PDB entry 6XKU | electron microscopy, 4.20 A resolution (low resolution: residue-level contacts below are approximate; hydrogen-bond / salt-bridge calls are withheld) | chains E and Q of the 6 polymer chains in the assembly

[Chain E]
Molecule: Ubiquinol-cytochrome c reductase iron-sulfur subunit
Source organism: Rhodobacter capsulatus (strain ATCC BAA-309 / NBRC 16581 / SB1003)
Notes: EC 7.1.1.8
Reference sequence: D5ANZ2 (UCRI_RHOCB); numbering as in UniProt (aligned over 1-191)
Amino-acid sequence (191 residues; numbered 1 to 191; the number before each row is that of its first residue):
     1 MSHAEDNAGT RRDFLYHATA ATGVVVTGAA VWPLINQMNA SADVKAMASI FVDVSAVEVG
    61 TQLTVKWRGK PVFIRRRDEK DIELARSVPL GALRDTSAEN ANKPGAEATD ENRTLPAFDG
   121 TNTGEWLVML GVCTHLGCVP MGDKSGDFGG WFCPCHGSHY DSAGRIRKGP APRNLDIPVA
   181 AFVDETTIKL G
Unresolved in the structure: 1-10
Disulfide bonds: Cys138-Cys155
Bound ions: 2Fe-2S cluster Fe: Cys133, His135, Cys153, His156
Ligand contacts: 2Fe-2S cluster (FES): Cys133, His135, Leu136, Gly137, Cys138, Cys153, Cys155, His156, Ser158
UniProt features mapped onto this chain:
  - binding site ([2Fe-2S] cluster): Cys133, His135, Cys153, His156

[Chain Q]
Molecule: Cytochrome c1
Source organism: Rhodobacter capsulatus (strain ATCC BAA-309 / NBRC 16581 / SB1003)
Reference sequence: D5ANZ4 (CY1_RHOCB); residues -20 to 258 here correspond to UniProt positions 1-279 (UniProt number = residue number + 21)
Amino-acid sequence (279 residues; row label = number of the first residue in the row; numbers below 1 keep their minus sign (Met-20 is residue -20)):
   -20 MKKLLISAVS ALVLGSGAAF ANSNVPDHAF SFEGIFGKYD QAQLRRGFQV YNEVCSACHG
    40 MKFVPIRTLA DDGGPQLDPT FVREYAAGLD TIIDKDSGEE RDRKETDMFP TRVGDGMGPD
   100 LSVMAKARAG FSGPAGSGMN QLFKGMGGPE YIYNYVIGFE ENPECAPEGI DGYYYNKTFQ
   160 IGGVPDTCKD AAGVKITHGS WARMPPPLVD DQVTYEDGTP ATVDQMAQDV SAFLMWAAEP
   220 KLVARKQMGL VAMVMLGLLS VMLYLTNKRL WAPYKGHKA
Unresolved in the structure: -20 to 4, 108-125, 258
Covalently attached groups: heme c (HEC) linked to Cys34, Cys37
Bound ions: heme c Fe: His38, Met183
Ligand contacts: heme c (HEC): Val33, His38, Gly95, Met96, Gly97, Pro98, Leu100, Met103, Arg107, Tyr130, Ile131, Tyr134, Val135, Phe158, Ala181, Arg182, Met183, Pro184, Pro186, Leu187, Val209
UniProt features mapped onto this chain:
  - binding site (heme c): Cys34, Cys37, His38, Met183

[How chain E and chain Q interact]
Contacting residue pairs (15; chain E residue first):
  Arg11(E) with Arg248(Q)
  Arg12(E) with Arg248(Q)
  Leu15(E) with Arg248(Q)
  Ala18(E) with Met241(Q)
  Thr19(E) with Met241(Q); Thr245(Q)
  Thr22(E) with Leu238(Q); Met241(Q)
  Gly23(E) with Leu238(Q)
  Ala42(E) with Arg46(Q)
  Asp43(E) with Arg46(Q)
  Ala46(E) with Arg46(Q); Thr85(Q)
  Lys66(E) with Asp73(Q); Asp75(Q)
Also at the interface, not in a pair above, chain E (16 interface residues in all): Val25, Val26, Ala29, Met47, Phe51
Also at the interface, not in a pair above, chain Q (11 interface residues in all): Arg62, Met234, Leu244

[In short]
Chain E and chain Q form an interface of 16 and 11 residues respectively. Chain E binds 2Fe-2S cluster. Heme c
is covalently linked to Cys34(Q). UniProt lists 4 [2Fe-2S] cluster-binding residues on chain E; 4 heme
c-binding residues on chain Q.
Chain E is Ubiquinol-cytochrome c reductase iron-sulfur subunit and chain Q is Cytochrome c1, both from
Rhodobacter capsulatus (strain ATCC BAA-309 / NBRC 16581 / SB1003); the structure, R. capsulatus cyt bc1 with
one FeS protein in b position and one in c position ..., was determined by electron microscopy (same
publication as 6XI0, 6XKT, 6XKV, 6XKW, 6XKX and 6XKZ).
